PDB entry 4BBL | electron microscopy, 18.00 A resolution (very low resolution: no residue pairs are listed; an interface is given only as per-side residue counts) | chains I and Z of the 26 polymer chains in the assembly

== Chain I ==
Name: Nucleoprotein
From: Influenza A virus
UniProtKB: P15682 (NCAP_I33A0); residues 8-498 here = UniProt positions 8-498
Amino-acid sequence (499 residues; each row starts with the number of its first residue):
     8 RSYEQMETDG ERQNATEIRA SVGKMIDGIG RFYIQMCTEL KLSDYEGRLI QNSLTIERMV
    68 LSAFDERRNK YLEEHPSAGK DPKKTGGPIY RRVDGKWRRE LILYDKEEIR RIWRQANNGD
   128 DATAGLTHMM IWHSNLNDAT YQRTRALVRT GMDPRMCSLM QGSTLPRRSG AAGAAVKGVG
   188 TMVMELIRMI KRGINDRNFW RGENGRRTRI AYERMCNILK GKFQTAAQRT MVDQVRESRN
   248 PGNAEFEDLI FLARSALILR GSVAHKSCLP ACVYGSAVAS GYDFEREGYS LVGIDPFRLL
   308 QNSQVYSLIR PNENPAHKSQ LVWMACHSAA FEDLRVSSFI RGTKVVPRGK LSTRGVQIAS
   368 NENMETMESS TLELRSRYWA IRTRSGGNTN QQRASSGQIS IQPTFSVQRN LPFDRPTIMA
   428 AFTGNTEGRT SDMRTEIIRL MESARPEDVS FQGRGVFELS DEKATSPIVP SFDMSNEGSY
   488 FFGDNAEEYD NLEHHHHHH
Not modelled in the structure: 8-20, 73-91, 203-212, 397-404, 420-437, 490-506
Differences from the reference sequence: expression tag (499-506); conflict Asp-34 (Gly in P15682), Arg-105 (Met in P15682), Thr-237 (Ala in P15682), Ser-283 (Pro in P15682), Thr-472 (Ala in P15682)
Swiss-Prot annotation at these positions:
  - motif: Lys-198 to Arg-216 (Bipartite nuclear localization signal)

== Chain Z ==
Molecule: 308-nt RNA strand
From: Influenza A virus
Sequence (308 nucleotides; numbered 1 to 308; the number before each row is that of its first residue):
     1 UUUUUUUUUU UUUUUUUUUU UUUUUUUUUU UUUUUUUUUU UUUUUUUUUU UUUUUUUUUU
    61 UUUUUUUUUU UUUUUUUUUU UUUUUUUUUU UUUUUUUUUU UUUUUUUUUU UUUUUUUUUU
   121 UUUUUUUUUU UUUUUUUUUU UUUUUUUUUU UUUUUUUUUU UUUUUUUUUU UUUUUUUUUU
   181 UUUUUUUUUU UUUUUUUUUU UUUUUUUUUU UUUUUUUUUU UUUUUUUUUU UUUUUUUUUU
   241 UUUUUUUUUU UUUUUUUUUU UUUUUUUUUU UUUUUUUUUU UUUUUUUUUU UUUUUUUUUU
   301 UUUUUUUU

== Interface between chain I and chain Z ==
At this resolution (18 A) residue pairs are not listed: 20 residues of chain I and 18 of chain Z lie at the interface.

== Summary ==
The interface between chain I and chain Z involves 20 residues on one side and 18 on the other.
Chain I is Nucleoprotein and chain Z is a 308-nt RNA strand, both from Influenza A virus; the structure,
Cryo-electron microscopy reconstruction of the helical part of influenza A virus ribonucleoprotein isolated
from virions, was determined by electron microscopy.
